Entry 1W2U (X-ray diffraction, 1.52 A resolution); this record covers chain A.

== Chain A ==
Molecule: Endoglucanase
From: Humicola grisea
Notes: EC 3.2.1.4; fragment: catalytic domain residues 31-254
UniProtKB: Q8NJY3 (Q8NJY3); residues 1-224 here correspond to UniProt positions 31-254 (UniProt number = residue number + 30)
Amino-acid sequence (224 residues; row label = number of the first residue in the row):
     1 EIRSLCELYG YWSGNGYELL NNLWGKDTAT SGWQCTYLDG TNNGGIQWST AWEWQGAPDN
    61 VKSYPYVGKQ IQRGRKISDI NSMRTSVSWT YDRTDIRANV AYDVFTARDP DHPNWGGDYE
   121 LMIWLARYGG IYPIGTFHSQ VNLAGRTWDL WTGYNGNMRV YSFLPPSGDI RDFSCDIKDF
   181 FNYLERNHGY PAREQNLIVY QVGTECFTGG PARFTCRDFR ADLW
Modified residues: Glu1 (pyroglutamic acid; PCA)
Cystine bridges: Cys6-Cys35

== Overview ==
Chain A is Endoglucanase (Humicola grisea); the structure, X-ray crystal structure of the catalytic domain of
humicola grisea CEL12A in complex with a soaked ..., was determined by X-ray diffraction together with 1UU4,
1UU5 and 1UU6 from the same study.
